Entry 7TRK (electron microscopy, 2.80 A resolution); this record covers chains B and H of the 5 polymer chains in the assembly.

# Chain B
Name: Guanine nucleotide-binding protein G(I)/G(S)/G(T) subunit beta-1
Source organism: Homo sapiens
UniProtKB: P62873 (GBB1_HUMAN); residues 2-340 here = UniProt positions 2-340
Amino-acid sequence (349 residues; each row starts with the number of its first residue; numbers below 1 keep their minus sign (His-8 is residue -8)):
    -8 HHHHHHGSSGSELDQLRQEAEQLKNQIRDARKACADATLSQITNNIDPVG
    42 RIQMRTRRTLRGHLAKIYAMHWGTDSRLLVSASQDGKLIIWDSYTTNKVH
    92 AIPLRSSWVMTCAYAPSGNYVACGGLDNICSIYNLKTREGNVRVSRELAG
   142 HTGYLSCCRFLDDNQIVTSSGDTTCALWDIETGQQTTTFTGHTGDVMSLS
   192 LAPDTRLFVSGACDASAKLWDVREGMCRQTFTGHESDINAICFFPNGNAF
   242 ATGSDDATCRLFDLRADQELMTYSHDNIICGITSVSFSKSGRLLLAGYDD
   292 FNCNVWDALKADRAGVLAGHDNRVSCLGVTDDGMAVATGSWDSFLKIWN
Not modelled in the structure: -8 to 2
Sequence notes: expression tag (-8 to 1)
Curated features (UniProtKB/Swiss-Prot):
  - modified residue: Ser2 (N-acetylserine), His266 (Phosphohistidine)
  - natural variant: Leu30 (L30F: In MRD42; uncertain significance), Arg52 (R52G: In MRD42), Gly64 (G64V: In MRD42), Asp76 (D76E: In MRD42; D76G: In MRD42), Gly77 (G77S: In MRD42), Lys78 (K78R: In MRD42), Ile80 (I80N: In MRD42; I80T: In MRD42), His91 (H91R: In MRD42; uncertain significance), Ala92 (A92T: In MRD42), Pro94 (P94S: In MRD42), Leu95 (L95P: In MRD42), Arg96 (R96L: In MRD42), 5 further natural variant entries in UniProt

# Chain H
Name: Antibody fragment scFv16
Source organism: Mus musculus
Notes: antibody fragment or engineered binder
Amino-acid sequence (248 residues; each row starts with the number of its first residue):
     1 DVQLVESGGGLVQPGGSRKLSCSASGFAFSSFGMHWVRQAPEKGLEWVAY
    51 ISSGSGTIYYADTVKGRFTISRDDPKNTLFLQMTSLRSEDTAMYYCVRSI
   101 YYYGSSPFDFWGQGTTLTVSSGGGGSGGGGSGGGGSDIVMTQATSSVPVT
   151 PGESVSISCRSSKSLLHSNGNTYLYWFLQRPGQSPQLLIYRMSNLASGVP
   201 DRFSGSGSGTAFTLTISRLEAEDVGVYYCMQHLEYPLTFGAGTKLELK
Not modelled in the structure: 122-134
Disulfide bonds: Cys22-Cys96, Cys159-Cys229

# Interface between chain B and chain H
Residue-residue contacts - 14 pairs, chain B then chain H:
  Asp66(B) with Tyr103(H)
  Arg68(B) with Tyr103(H)
  Leu69(B) with Tyr103(H), hydrophobic
  Asp83(B) with Tyr103(H)
  Val90(B) with Tyr102(H), hydrophobic
  Arg129(B) with Val2(H); Arg98(H), hydrogen bond (backbone-side chain); Phe110(H)
  Glu130(B) with Gly26(H); Phe27(H); Ala28(H), hydrogen bond (backbone-backbone); Phe32(H)
  Gly131(B) with Phe32(H); Ile100(H)
Also at the interface, not in a pair above, chain B (10 interface residues in all): His91, Asn132
Also at the interface, not in a pair above, chain H (11 interface residues in all): Ser31

# In short
10 residues of chain B face 11 of chain H across their interface, with 2 hydrogen bonds. Among the polar pairs
are Arg129(B)-Arg98(H) and Glu130(B)-Ala28(H).
Chain B is Guanine nucleotide-binding protein G(I)/G(S)/G(T) subunit beta-1 (Homo sapiens) and chain H is
Antibody fragment scFv16 (Mus musculus); the structure, Human M4 muscarinic acetylcholine receptor complex
with Gi1 and the agonist iperoxo, was determined by electron microscopy.
